4L9E - chain A; structure by X-ray diffraction, 1.65 A resolution.

# Chain A
Protein: Transcriptional regulator, PpsR
Organism: Rhodobacter sphaeroides
UniProtKB: Q3J179 (Q3J179_RHOS4); residue numbers follow UniProt; this construct covers 123-257
Sequence (139 residues; numbered 119 to 257; the number before each row is that of its first residue):
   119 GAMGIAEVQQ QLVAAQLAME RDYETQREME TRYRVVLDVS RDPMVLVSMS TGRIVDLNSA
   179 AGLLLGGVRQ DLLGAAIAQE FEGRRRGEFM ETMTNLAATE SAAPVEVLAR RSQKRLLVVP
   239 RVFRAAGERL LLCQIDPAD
Not modelled in the structure: 119-142
Differences from the reference sequence: expression tag (119-122)
What the authors report for this chain:
  - self-association interface (contacts with another copy of this molecule): Asp156 to Pro161

# Summary
From the paper: a self-association interface involving Asp156.
Chain A is Transcriptional regulator, PpsR (Rhodobacter sphaeroides); the structure, Structure of PpsR Q-PAS1
from Rb. sphaeroides, was determined by X-ray diffraction together with 4L9F from the same study.
